Entry 7WI3 (electron microscopy, 4.00 A resolution); this record covers chains V and X of the 48 polymer chains in the assembly.

== Chain V (and X) ==
Protein: ATP-dependent zinc metalloprotease FtsH
Source organism: Escherichia coli K-12
Notes: EC 3.4.24.-; chain X of this document is another copy of the same molecule, construct and numbering; everything in this record applies to it too
UniProt: P0AAI3 (FTSH_ECOLI); numbering as in UniProt (aligned over 1-644)
Sequence (644 residues; numbered 1 to 644; the number before each row is that of its first residue):
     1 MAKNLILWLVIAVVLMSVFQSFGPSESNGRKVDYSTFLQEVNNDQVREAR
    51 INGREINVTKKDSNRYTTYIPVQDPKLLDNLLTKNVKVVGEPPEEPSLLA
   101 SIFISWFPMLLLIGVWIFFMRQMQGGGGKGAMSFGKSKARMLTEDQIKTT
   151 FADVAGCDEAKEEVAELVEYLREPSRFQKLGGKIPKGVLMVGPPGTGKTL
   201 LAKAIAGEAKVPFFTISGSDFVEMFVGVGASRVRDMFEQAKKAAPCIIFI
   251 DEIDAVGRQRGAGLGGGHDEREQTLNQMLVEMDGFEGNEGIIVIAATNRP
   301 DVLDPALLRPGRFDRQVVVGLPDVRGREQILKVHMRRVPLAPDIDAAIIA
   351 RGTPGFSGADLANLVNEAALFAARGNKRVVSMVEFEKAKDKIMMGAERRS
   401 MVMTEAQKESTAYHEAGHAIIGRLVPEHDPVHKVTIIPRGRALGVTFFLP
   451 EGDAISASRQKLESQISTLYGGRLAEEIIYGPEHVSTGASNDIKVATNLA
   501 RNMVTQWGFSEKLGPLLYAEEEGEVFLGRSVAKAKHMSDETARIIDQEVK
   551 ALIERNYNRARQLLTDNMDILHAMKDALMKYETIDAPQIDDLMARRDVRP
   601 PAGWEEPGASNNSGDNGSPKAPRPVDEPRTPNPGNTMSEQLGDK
Disordered / not traced: 1-30, 109-644 (chain X: 1-28, 108-644)
UniProt features mapped onto this chain:
  - active site: Glu415
  - binding site (ATP): Gly192 to Thr199
  - binding site (Zn(2+)): His414, His418, Asp492
  - site: Phe225 (Substrate binding)
  - mutagenesis: Leu201 (L201N: No in vivo protease activity, no in vitro ATPase activity), Phe225 (F225A/D/E/G/N/Q/R/S/T: Does not complement ftsH1 at 42 degrees Celsius, no protease activity in vivo; F225C/H: Partially complements ftsH1 at 42 degrees Celsius, some protease activity in vivo ...), Gly227 (G227A: Does not complement ftsH1 at 42 degrees Celsius, no protease activity in vivo), Thr297 (T297A: Low protease activity in vivo, low ATPase activity in vitro, complements ftsH1 at 42 degrees Celsius), Asn298 (N298A: No in vivo protease activity), Asp304 (D304A/N: No in vivo protease activity, no in vitro ATPase activity; probably still binds ATP ...), Leu307 (L307A: Low protease activity in vivo), Arg309 (R309A/L/K: No in vivo protease activity, no ATPase activity in vitro; probably still binds ATP), Arg312 (R312A/L/K: No in vivo protease activity, no ATPase activity in vitro; probably still binds ATP), His414 to His418 (Loss of protease function), His414 (H414Y: Loss of protease function), Glu415 (E415Q: Loss of protease activity in vivo), 5 further mutagenesis entries in UniProt
From the paper describing this entry:
  - mutagenesis - K61A/D62A/S63A, D62F: decreased catalytic activity on CII
  - mutagenesis - Q45A: unchanged catalytic activity on CII
  - mutagenesis - K61A/D62A/S63A, D62F: unchanged catalytic activity on SecY

== How chain V and chain X interact ==
Contacting residue pairs - 11 pairs, chain V then chain X:
  Leu78(V) - Val72(X)  hydrophobic
  Lys87(V) - Asp33(X)  salt bridge
  Val88(V) - Asp33(X)
  Val88(V) - Ser35(X)  hydrogen bond (backbone-side chain)
  Val89(V) - Asp33(X)  hydrogen bond (backbone-side chain)
  Gly90(V) - Asp33(X)
  Glu91(V) - Arg54(X)  hydrogen bond (backbone-side chain)
  Pro92(V) - Arg54(X)
  Pro93(V) - Arg54(X)
  Trp106(V) - Ser105(X)
  Trp106(V) - Phe107(X)
Also at the interface, not in a pair above, chain V (11 interface residues in all): Asp79, Leu82
Also at the interface, not in a pair above, chain X (14 interface residues in all): Thr36, Leu38, Tyr69, Pro71, Asp74, Lys76, Ile104, Trp106

== Overview ==
11 residues of chain V and 14 residues of chain X are in contact; the contacts include 3 hydrogen bonds and 1
salt bridge. Polar contacts include Lys87(V)-Asp33(X), Val88(V)-Ser35(X) and Val89(V)-Asp33(X). The paper
reports that K61A/D62A/S63A and D62F of chain V reduce catalytic activity on CII; K61A/D62A/S63A and D62F of
chain V leave catalytic activity on SecY unchanged.
Chain V and chain X are both ATP-dependent zinc metalloprotease FtsH (Escherichia coli K-12); the structure,
Cryo-EM structure of E.Coli FtsH-HflkC AAA protease complex, was determined by electron microscopy, deposited
together with 7WI4.
